2PXT - chains B and A; structure by X-ray diffraction, 2.50 A resolution.

== Chain B ==
Molecule: 4.5 S RNA
Notes: fragment: domain iv; engineered mutation(s): C132U, U133G, A175C
Sequence (49 nucleotides; each row starts with the number of its first residue):
   130 GCUGCUGUUUACCAGGUCAGGUCCGAAAGGAAGCAGCCAAGGCAGCGGC
Ligand contacts:
  - cobalt hexammine(III) (NCO), molecule 1: G130, C131, C175, G176, G177, C178
  - cobalt hexammine(III) (NCO), molecule 2: C131, U132, G170, G171
  - cobalt hexammine(III) (NCO), molecule 3: U135, G136, U137, U138, A169, G170, G171, C172
  - cobalt hexammine(III) (NCO), molecule 4: C141, C142, G144, G145, U146, C163, A164, G165, C166
  - cobalt hexammine(III) (NCO), molecule 5: U146, C147, A161, G162
  - cobalt hexammine(III) (NCO), molecule 6: A148, G149, G150, U151, A160, A161
  - cobalt hexammine(III) (NCO), molecule 7: C153, G154, A156
  - cobalt hexammine(III) (NCO), molecule 8: G154, A157, G158, G159

== Chain A ==
Protein: Signal recognition particle protein
From: Escherichia coli
Notes: fragment: c terminal domain (residues 328-432)
UniProt: P0AGD7 (SRP54_ECOLI); the construct has insertions or renumbered stretches relative to UniProt, so the offset changes along the chain: 1-9 = UniProt 329-337; 23-82 = UniProt 371-430
Sequence (102 residues; each row starts with the number of its first residue; note: 13 numbers in that range are skipped by the numbering (no residue carries them; nothing is unmodelled there); a row labelled like 9A-9Z holds insertion residues (9A, then the next letters in order)):
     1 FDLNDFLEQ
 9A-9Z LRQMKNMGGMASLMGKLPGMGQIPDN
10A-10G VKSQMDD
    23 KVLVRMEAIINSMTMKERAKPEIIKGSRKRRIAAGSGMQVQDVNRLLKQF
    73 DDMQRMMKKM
Unresolved in the structure: 9A-9Z, 10A-10G
Modified residues: Mse9G, Mse9J, Mse9N, Mse9T, Mse10E (selenomethionine); Mse28, Mse35, Mse37, Mse60, Mse75, Mse78, Mse79, Mse82 (selenomethionine; parent Met)
Differences from the reference sequence: modified residue (9G, 9J, 9N, 9T, 10E, 28, 35, 37, 60, 75, 78-79, 82); engineered mutation Ser58 (Cys406 in P0AGD7)

== Interface between chain B and chain A ==
Contacting residue pairs - 33 pairs, chain B then chain A:
  U139(B) - Lys38(A)  salt bridge to the phosphate
  A140(B) - Thr36(A)  sugar contact
  A140(B) - Lys38(A)  salt bridge to the phosphate
  A140(B) - Ser49(A)  hydrogen bond to the base
  A140(B) - Arg50(A)  hydrogen bond to the base
  A140(B) - Arg53(A)  hydrogen bond to the sugar
  C141(B) - Ser49(A)  hydrogen bond to the base
  C141(B) - Arg53(A)  sugar contact
  A148(B) - Asn33(A)  hydrogen bond to the base
  G149(B) - Ala30(A)  hydrogen bond to the base
  G149(B) - Asn33(A)  hydrogen bond to the sugar
  G149(B) - Ser34(A)  base contact
  G149(B) - Gly57(A)  hydrogen bond to the base
  G149(B) - Ser58(A)  base contact
  G150(B) - Ala30(A)  sugar contact
  G150(B) - Ala56(A)  base contact
  G150(B) - Gly57(A)  hydrogen bond to the base
  G150(B) - Ser58(A)  hydrogen bond to the sugar
  G150(B) - Gly59(A)  base contact
  G150(B) - Mse60(A)  sugar contact
  U151(B) - Ser58(A)  sugar contact
  U151(B) - Gly59(A)  hydrogen bond to the sugar
  U151(B) - Mse60(A)  sugar contact
  C163(B) - Asn33(A)  base contact
  C163(B) - Ser34(A)  hydrogen bond to the base
  C163(B) - Arg53(A)  hydrogen bond to the sugar
  C163(B) - Gly57(A)  sugar contact
  A164(B) - Asn33(A)  sugar contact
  A164(B) - Ser34(A)  sugar contact
  A164(B) - Mse35(A)  hydrogen bond to the sugar
  A164(B) - Thr36(A)  sugar contact
  A164(B) - Arg40(A)  hydrogen bond to the sugar
  A164(B) - Arg53(A)  salt bridge to the phosphate
Also at the interface, not in a pair above, chain B (10 interface residues in all): G165
Also at the interface, not in a pair above, chain A (18 interface residues in all): Val26, Glu39, Arg52

== Summary ==
Chain B and chain A form an interface of 10 and 18 residues respectively; the contacts include 15 hydrogen
bonds and 3 salt bridges. Polar contacts include A140(B)-Ser49(A), A140(B)-Arg50(A) and C141(B)-Ser49(A).
Bound to chain B: 8 copies of cobalt hexammine(III).
Here chain B is 4.5 S RNA and chain A is Signal recognition particle protein (Escherichia coli). Entry 2PXT
(Variant 15 of Ribonucleoprotein Core of the E. Coli Signal Recognition Particle) was determined by X-ray
diffraction together with 2PXB, 2PXD, 2PXE, 2PXF, 2PXK, 2PXL, 2PXP and 2PXQ from the same study.
